3ZV3 - chains A and B; structure by X-ray diffraction, 2.90 A resolution.

[Chain A (and B)]
Protein: Cis-2,3-dihydrobiphenyl-2,3-diol dehydrogenase
Source organism: Pandoraea pnomenusa
Notes: EC 1.3.1.56; chain B of this document is another copy of the same molecule, construct and numbering; everything in this record applies to it too
Reference sequence: Q46381 (BPHB_COMTE); residue numbers follow UniProt; this construct covers 1-281
Amino-acid sequence (281 residues; each row starts with the number of its first residue):
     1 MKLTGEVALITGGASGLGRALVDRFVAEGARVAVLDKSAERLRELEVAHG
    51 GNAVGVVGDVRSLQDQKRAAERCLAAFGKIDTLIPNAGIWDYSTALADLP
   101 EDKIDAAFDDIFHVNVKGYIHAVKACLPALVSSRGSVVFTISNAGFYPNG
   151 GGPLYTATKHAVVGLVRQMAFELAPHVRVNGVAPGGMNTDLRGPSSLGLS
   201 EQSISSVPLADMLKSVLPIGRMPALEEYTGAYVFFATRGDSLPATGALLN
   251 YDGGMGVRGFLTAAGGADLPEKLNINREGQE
Disordered / not traced: 190-205, 277-281 (chain B: 277-281)
UniProt features mapped onto this chain:
  - active site: Tyr-155 (Proton acceptor)
  - binding site (substrate): Ser-142
Reported in the primary citation:
  - conformationally variable residues (loop rearrangement, order/disorder transition): Gly-198 to Ser-206
  - catalytic residues: Ser-142, Tyr-155, Lys-159 (by similarity / conservation)
  - catalytic residues: Asn-115 (citing earlier work)
  - specificity-determining residues: Asn-143 (proposed by the authors, not directly observed)

[How chain A and chain B interact]
Contacting residue pairs (101):
  Lys-2(A) with Lys-2(B)
  Arg-24(A) with Asp-240(B), salt bridge
  Leu-127(A) with Leu-273(B), hydrophobic
  Pro-128(A) with Ile-275(B)
  Val-131(A) with Ile-275(B), hydrophobic
  Ser-132(A) with Ile-275(B)
  Arg-167(A) with Val-257(B)
  Ala-170(A) with Val-257(B), hydrophobic
  Phe-171(A) with Val-257(B); Gly-259(B); Thr-262(B); Ala-263(B); Ala-264(B); Gly-265(B), hydrogen bond (backbone-backbone)
  Glu-172(A) with Gly-265(B); Gly-266(B), hydrogen bond (backbone-backbone); Leu-269(B)
  Leu-173(A) with Leu-269(B)
  Ala-174(A) with Pro-218(B); Ala-264(B); Gly-265(B); Gly-266(B), hydrogen bond (backbone-backbone); Ala-267(B)
  Pro-175(A) with Pro-218(B); Ile-219(B); Ala-264(B); Gly-266(B)
  His-176(A) with Gly-266(B); Ala-267(B); Pro-270(B)
  Pro-218(A) with Ala-174(B); Pro-175(B)
  Ile-219(A) with Pro-175(B); Pro-243(B), hydrophobic; Thr-245(B)
  Arg-221(A) with Leu-242(B)
  Pro-223(A) with Pro-243(B), hydrophobic
  Glu-227(A) with Asp-240(B); Leu-242(B); Pro-243(B)
  Gly-230(A) with Phe-234(B); Asp-240(B)
  Ala-231(A) with Phe-234(B), hydrophobic; Asp-240(B)
  Phe-234(A) with Gly-230(B); Ala-231(B), hydrophobic; Phe-234(B), hydrophobic; Tyr-251(B)
  Phe-235(A) with Leu-249(B), hydrophobic
  Asp-240(A) with Arg-24(B), salt bridge; Glu-227(B); Gly-230(B); Tyr-251(B), hydrogen bond (backbone-side chain)
  Leu-242(A) with Glu-227(B)
  Pro-243(A) with Glu-227(B); Tyr-228(B), hydrophobic; Tyr-251(B); Asp-252(B); Gly-253(B), hydrogen bond (backbone-backbone)
  Thr-245(A) with Ile-219(B); Gly-253(B); Gly-254(B)
  Gly-246(A) with Val-257(B)
  Ala-247(A) with Leu-249(B), hydrophobic; Asn-250(B)
  Leu-248(A) with Leu-248(B)
  Leu-249(A) with Phe-234(B), hydrophobic
  Asn-250(A) with Ala-247(B)
  Tyr-251(A) with Asp-240(B), hydrogen bond (side chain-backbone); Ser-241(B); Pro-243(B); Ala-244(B), hydrophobic
  Asp-252(A) with Pro-243(B)
  Gly-253(A) with Pro-243(B), hydrogen bond (backbone-backbone); Thr-245(B)
  Gly-254(A) with Thr-245(B)
  Val-257(A) with Arg-167(B); Ala-170(B), hydrophobic; Phe-171(B); Thr-245(B); Gly-246(B)
  Gly-259(A) with Phe-171(B)
  Thr-262(A) with Phe-171(B)
  Ala-263(A) with Phe-171(B)
  Ala-264(A) with Phe-171(B); Ala-174(B)
  Gly-265(A) with Phe-171(B), hydrogen bond (backbone-backbone); Glu-172(B)
  Gly-266(A) with Glu-172(B), hydrogen bond (backbone-backbone); Ala-174(B), hydrogen bond (backbone-backbone)
  Ala-267(A) with Ala-174(B); Pro-175(B); His-176(B), hydrogen bond (backbone-side chain)
  Leu-269(A) with Val-131(B), hydrophobic; Glu-172(B); Leu-173(B), hydrophobic
  Pro-270(A) with Val-131(B), hydrophobic; His-176(B)
  Leu-273(A) with Val-131(B), hydrophobic
  Ile-275(A) with Val-131(B); Ser-132(B)
Other interface residues (no listed pair), chain A (55 interface residues in all): Met-1, Gly-220, Tyr-228, Gly-239, Ser-241, Ala-244, Arg-258
Other interface residues (no listed pair), chain B (54 interface residues in all): Leu-127, Pro-128, Gly-220, Arg-221, Pro-223, Phe-235, Gly-239, Arg-258

[In short]
55 residues of chain A face 54 of chain B across their interface, with 11 hydrogen bonds and 2 salt bridges.
Polar pairs include Arg-24(A)/Asp-240(B), Asp-240(A)/Tyr-251(B) and Ala-267(A)/His-176(B). UniProt lists
active-site residue Tyr-155(A) and substrate-binding residue Ser-142(A) on chain A. The paper reports
catalytic residues Ser-142(A), Tyr-155(A) and Lys-159(A) among others; the specificity determinant Asn-143(A).
Both chains are Cis-2,3-dihydrobiphenyl-2,3-diol dehydrogenase (Pandoraea pnomenusa). Entry 3ZV3 (Crystal
structure of cis-biphenyl-2,3-dihydrodiol-2,3-dehydrogenase (bphb)from pandoraea pnomenusa strain B-356 in
intermediate state of substrate binding loop) was determined by X-ray diffraction (same publication as 2Y93,
2Y99, 3ZV4, 3ZV5 and 3ZV6).
